PDB entry 8WLT | electron microscopy, 4.10 A resolution (low resolution: residue-level contacts below are approximate; hydrogen-bond / salt-bridge calls are withheld) | chains ZT and ZY of the 213 polymer chains in the assembly

[Chain ZT (and ZY)]
Protein: Flagellar hook protein FlgE
Organism: Salmonella enterica subsp. enterica serovar Typhimurium str. LT2
Notes: chain ZY of this document is another copy of the same molecule, construct and numbering; everything in this record applies to it too
UniProtKB: P0A1J1 (FLGE_SALTY); residue numbers follow UniProt; this construct covers 1-403
Sequence (403 residues; numbered 1 to 403; the number before each row is that of its first residue):
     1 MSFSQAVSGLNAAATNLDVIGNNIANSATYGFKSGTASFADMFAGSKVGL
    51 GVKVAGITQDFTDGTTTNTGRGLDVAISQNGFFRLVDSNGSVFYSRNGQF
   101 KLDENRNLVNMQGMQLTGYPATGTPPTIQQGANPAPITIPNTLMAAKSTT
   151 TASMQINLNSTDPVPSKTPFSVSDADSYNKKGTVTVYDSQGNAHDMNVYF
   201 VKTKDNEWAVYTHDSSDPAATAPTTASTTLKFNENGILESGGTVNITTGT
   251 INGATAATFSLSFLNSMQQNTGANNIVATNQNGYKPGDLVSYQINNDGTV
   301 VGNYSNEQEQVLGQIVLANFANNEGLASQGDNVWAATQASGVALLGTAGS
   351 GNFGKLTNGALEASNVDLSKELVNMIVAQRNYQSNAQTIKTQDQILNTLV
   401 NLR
Not modelled in the structure: 1, 403

[Interface between chain ZT and chain ZY]
Contacting residue pairs (72):
  L10(ZT) - L399(ZY)
  L17(ZT) - T391(ZY)
  L17(ZT) - I395(ZY)
  D18(ZT) - S2(ZY)
  D18(ZT) - Q5(ZY)
  G21(ZT) - T388(ZY)
  N22(ZT) - Q5(ZY)
  N22(ZT) - V48(ZY)
  N22(ZT) - G49(ZY)
  N22(ZT) - G51(ZY)
  I24(ZT) - S384(ZY)
  I24(ZT) - N385(ZY)
  I24(ZT) - T388(ZY)
  A25(ZT) - Q5(ZY)
  A25(ZT) - G9(ZY)
  A25(ZT) - V52(ZY)
  A25(ZT) - N385(ZY)
  N26(ZT) - D41(ZY)
  N26(ZT) - G51(ZY)
  N26(ZT) - V52(ZY)
  S27(ZT) - N381(ZY)
  A28(ZT) - F39(ZY)
  T29(ZT) - F39(ZY)
  T29(ZT) - A40(ZY)
  T29(ZT) - V52(ZY)
  F32(ZT) - D41(ZY)
  I57(ZT) - K47(ZY)
  I57(ZT) - V48(ZY)
  R71(ZT) - T58(ZY)
  Q99(ZT) - S38(ZY)
  Q99(ZT) - T58(ZY)
  K101(ZT) - E324(ZY)
  L102(ZT) - A321(ZY)
  L102(ZT) - N322(ZY)
  D103(ZT) - A321(ZY)
  D103(ZT) - N322(ZY)
  E104(ZT) - A321(ZY)
  E104(ZT) - Q338(ZY)
  E104(ZT) - A339(ZY)
  E104(ZT) - G341(ZY)
  R106(ZT) - A321(ZY)
  M111(ZT) - A55(ZY)
  M111(ZT) - T58(ZY)
  Q112(ZT) - A40(ZY)
  Q112(ZT) - A55(ZY)
  N141(ZT) - L344(ZY)
  L289(ZT) - N352(ZY)
  V290(ZT) - N352(ZY)
  S328(ZT) - F43(ZY)
  Q329(ZT) - F43(ZY)
  G330(ZT) - D41(ZY)
  G330(ZT) - F43(ZY)
  D331(ZT) - A40(ZY)
  D331(ZT) - D41(ZY)
  N332(ZT) - F39(ZY)
  N332(ZT) - A40(ZY)
  N332(ZT) - D41(ZY)
  L368(ZT) - N381(ZY)
  L368(ZT) - S384(ZY)
  L372(ZT) - S384(ZY)
  M375(ZT) - Q387(ZY)
  M375(ZT) - T388(ZY)
  M375(ZT) - T391(ZY)
  Q379(ZT) - T391(ZY)
  Q379(ZT) - Q394(ZY)
  Y382(ZT) - I395(ZY)
  Y382(ZT) - L399(ZY)
  Q383(ZT) - T398(ZY)
  A386(ZT) - T398(ZY)
  A386(ZT) - L402(ZY)
  I389(ZT) - L402(ZY)
  K390(ZT) - L402(ZY)
Also at the interface, not in a pair above, chain ZT (41 interface residues in all): V19, D288
Also at the interface, not in a pair above, chain ZY (41 interface residues in all): M42, L50, K53, S340, G351, R380, Q392

[In short]
The chain ZT/chain ZY interface involves 41 residues from each chain.
Both chains are Flagellar hook protein FlgE (Salmonella enterica subsp. enterica serovar Typhimurium str.
LT2). Entry 8WLT (Cryo-EM structure of the membrane-anchored part of the flagellar motor-hook complex in the
CCW state) was determined by electron microscopy together with 8WHT, 8WIW, 8WK3, 8WK4, 8WKI, 8WKK and 11
further entries from the same study.
